Entry 2UXD (X-ray diffraction, 3.20 A resolution); this record covers chains A and N of the 23 polymer chains in the assembly.

# Chain A
Molecule: 16S ribosomal RNA
From: Thermus thermophilus
Sequence (1523 nucleotides; each row starts with the number of its first residue; note: 57 numbers in that range are skipped by the numbering (no residue carries them; nothing is unmodelled there); a row labelled like 76A-76B holds insertion residues (76A, then the next letters in order); numbering starts at 0):
     0 UUUG
    4A U
     5 UGGAGAGUUU GAUCCUGGCU CAGGGUGAAC GCUGGCGGCG UGCCUAAGAC AUGCAAGUCG
    65 UGCGGG
    73 C
    76 C
76A-76B GC
    77 GGGGUUUU
    88 ACUCCG
    95 UGGUC
   101 AGCGGCGGAC GGGUGAGUAA CGCGUGGGU
  129A G
   130 ACCUACCCGG AAGAGGGGGA CAACCCGGGG AAACUCGGGC UAAUCCCCCA UGUGGACCCG
   190 C
190A-190L CCCUUGGGGUGU
   191 GUCCAAAGGG CUUU
   216 GCCCGCUUCC GGAUGGGCCC GCGUCCCAUC AGCUAGUUGG UGGGGUAAUG GCCCACCAAG
   276 GCGACGACGG GUAGCCGGUC UGAGAGGAUG GCCGGCCACA GGGGCACUGA GACACGGGCC
   336 CCACUCCUAC GGGAGGCAGC AGUUAGGAAU CUUCCGCAAU GGGCGCAAGC CUGACGGAGC
   396 GACGCCGCUU GGAGGAAGAA GCCCUUCGGG GUGUAAACUC CUGA
   441 ACCCGGGACG AAACCCCCGA C
   474 G
474A-474B AG
   475 GGGACUGACG GUACCGGG
   494 GUA
  497D A
   498 UAGCGCCGGC CAACUCCGUG CCAGCAGCCG CGGUAAUACG GAGGGCGCGA GCGUUACCCG
   558 GAUUCACUGG GCGUAAAGGG CGUGUAGGCG GCCUGGGGCG UCCCAUGUGA AAGACCACGG
   618 CUCAACCGUG GGGGAGCGUG GGAUACGCUC AGGCUAGACG GUGGGAGAGG GUGGUGGAAU
   678 UCCCGGAGUA GCGGUGAAAU GCGCAGAUAC CGGGAGGAAC GCCGAUGGCG AAGGCAGCCA
   738 CCUGGUCCAC CCGUGACGCU GAGGCGCGAA AGCGUGGGGA GCAAACCGGA UUAGAUACCC
   798 GGGUAGUCCA CGCCCUAAAC GAUGCGCGCU AGGUCUCUGG GUCU
   848 CCUGGGGGCC GAAGCUAACG CGUUAAGCGC GCCGCCUGGG GAGUACGGCC GCAAGGCUGA
   908 AACUCAAAGG AAUUGACGGG GGCCCGCACA AGCGGUGGAG CAUGUGGUUU AAUUCGAAGC
   968 AACGCGAAGA ACCUUACCAG GCCUUGACAU GCUA
 1001A G
  1002 GGAAA
 1006A C
  1007 CCGGGUGAAA GCCUGGGGUG CCCC
1030A-1030D GCGA
  1031 GGGGAGCCCU AGCACAGGUG CUGCAUGGCC GUCGUCAGCU CGUGCCGUGA GGUGUUGGGU
  1091 UAAGUCCCGC AACGAGCGCA ACCCCCGCCG UUAGUUGCCA GCGGUUCGGC CGGGCACUCU
  1151 AACGGGACUG CCCGCG
  1168 A
 1168A A
  1169 A
  1171 GCGGGAGGAA GGAGGGGACG ACGUCUGGUC AGCAUGGCCC UUACGGCCUG GGCGACACAC
  1231 GUGCUACAAU GCCCACUACA AAGCGAUGCC ACCCGGCAAC GGGGAGCUAA UCGCAAAAAG
  1291 GUGGGCCCAG UUCGGAUUGG GGUCUGCAAC CCGACCCCAU GAAGCCGGAA UCGCUAGUAA
  1351 UCGCGGAUCA GCC
 1363A A
  1364 UGCCGCGGUG AAUACGUUCC CGGGCCUUGU ACACACCGCC CGUCACGCCA UGGGAGCGGG
  1424 CUCUACCCGA AGUCGCCGGG
  1446 AG
  1452 C
  1459 C
1459A-1459G UACGGGC
  1460 AGGCGCCGAG GGUAGGGCCC GUGACUGGGG CGAAGUCGUA ACAAGGUAGC UGUACCGGAA
  1520 GGUGCGGCUG GAUCAC
 1536C C
  1537 UCCUUUCU
Disordered / not traced: 0-3, 4A, 76A-76B, 95, 129A, 190A-190L, 441, 459, 474A-474B, 478, 497D, 1168A, 1459A-1459G, 1535, 1536C, 1537-1538
Bound ions: Mg2+ site 1: U12, G21; Mg2+ site 2 near G21 (its only coordinating residue here); Mg2+ site 3: G107, A325; Mg2+ site 4: C121, G124, U125, G236; Mg2+ site 5 near G126 (its only coordinating residue here); Mg2+ site 6: U182, G183; K+ site 1: G293, U304, G305; K+ site 2 near G297 (its only coordinating residue here); Mg2+ site 7 near G324 (its only coordinating residue here); Mg2+ site 8 near C352 (its only coordinating residue here); Mg2+ site 9 near G362 (its only coordinating residue here); Mg2+ site 10: A509, A510; 25 more Mg2+ sites not listed
Residues lining bound ligands: paromomycin (PAR): G1405, U1406, C1407, A1408, C1409, C1490, G1491, A1492, A1493, G1494, U1495, C1496

# Chain N
Name: Ribosomal protein S14
From: Thermus thermophilus
UniProtKB: Q5SHQ1 (RS14_THET8); residues 2-61 here correspond to UniProt positions 1-60 (UniProt number = residue number - 1)
Chain sequence (61 residues; numbered 1 to 61; the number before each row is that of its first residue):
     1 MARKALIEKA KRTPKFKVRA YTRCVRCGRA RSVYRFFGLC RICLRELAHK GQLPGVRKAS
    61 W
Disordered / not traced: 1
Bound ions: Zn2+: Cys24, Cys27, Cys40, Cys43

# Chain A / chain N interface
Residue-residue contacts (68):
  G973(A) with Arg41(N), hydrogen bond to the phosphate
  A974(A) with Arg29(N), salt bridge to the phosphate; Arg31(N), hydrogen bond to the base; Ser32(N), phosphate contact; Arg41(N), salt bridge to the phosphate
  A975(A) with Arg31(N), phosphate contact; Ser32(N), sugar contact
  G976(A) with Arg31(N), phosphate contact; Ser32(N), phosphate contact
  C979(A) with Val18(N), base contact; Arg19(N), hydrogen bond to the base
  C980(A) with Arg19(N), hydrogen bond to the sugar; Tyr21(N), sugar contact
  U981(A) with Leu6(N), phosphate contact; Tyr21(N), hydrogen bond to the phosphate; Arg23(N), phosphate contact; Ala30(N), sugar contact
  U982(A) with Arg3(N), sugar contact; Leu6(N), sugar contact; Arg23(N), salt bridge to the phosphate; Ala30(N), phosphate contact
  A983(A) with Arg3(N), hydrogen bond to the sugar; Leu6(N), phosphate contact
  A994(A) with Lys4(N), base contact; Ala5(N), base contact
  C995(A) with Lys4(N), hydrogen bond to the base
  A1015(A) with Lys15(N), phosphate contact
  A1016(A) with Lys15(N), phosphate contact
  G1047(A) with Lys4(N), salt bridge to the phosphate
  G1048(A) with Ala2(N), phosphate contact; Arg3(N), phosphate contact; Lys4(N), hydrogen bond to the phosphate
  U1049(A) with Ala2(N), hydrogen bond to the base; Arg3(N), hydrogen bond to the base
  C1059(A) with Arg45(N), hydrogen bond to the phosphate
  C1060(A) with Arg45(N), salt bridge to the phosphate
  C1114(A) with Arg57(N), hydrogen bond to the sugar; Ser60(N), hydrogen bond to the sugar
  C1115(A) with Trp61(N), sugar contact
  G1186(A) with Trp61(N), hydrogen bond to the base
  G1187(A) with Ser60(N), base contact; Trp61(N), hydrogen bond to the sugar
  A1188(A) with Lys58(N), hydrogen bond to the phosphate; Ser60(N), sugar contact
  C1189(A) with Lys58(N), salt bridge to the phosphate
  G1202(A) with Cys27(N), hydrogen bond to the sugar; Arg29(N), sugar contact; Ile42(N), base contact; Cys43(N), base contact; Glu46(N), hydrogen bond to the base
  C1203(A) with Ala2(N), phosphate contact
  G1216(A) with Arg3(N), phosphate contact; Ala5(N), phosphate contact
  C1217(A) with Ala5(N), phosphate contact
  U1219(A) with Arg19(N), salt bridge to the phosphate
  G1316(A) with Val18(N), phosphate contact
  C1317(A) with Phe16(N), stacking on the base; Lys17(N), hydrogen bond to the phosphate; Arg19(N), base contact
  U1358(A) with Val33(N), sugar contact; Tyr34(N), phosphate contact; Arg35(N), hydrogen bond to the phosphate
  C1359(A) with Thr22(N), phosphate contact; Arg35(N), salt bridge to the phosphate
  A1360(A) with Val18(N), base contact; Arg35(N), salt bridge to the phosphate
  G1368(A) with Trp61(N), phosphate contact
  C1369(A) with Trp61(N), hydrogen bond to the phosphate
Interface residues without a listed pair, chain A (40 interface residues in all): A977, A996, A1318, A1357
Interface residues without a listed pair, chain N (33 interface residues in all): Glu8, Arg26, Gly28

# Overview
40 residues of chain A face 33 of chain N across their interface, with 21 hydrogen bonds, 9 salt bridges and 1
aromatic stacking contact. Polar pairs include A974(A)-Arg31(N), C979(A)-Arg19(N) and C995(A)-Lys4(N). Chain A
binds paromomycin. U12(A) and G21(A) form the Mg2+ site 1.
Here chain A is 16S ribosomal RNA and chain N is Ribosomal protein S14, both from Thermus thermophilus. Entry
2UXD (Crystal structure of an extended tRNA anticodon stem loop in complex with its cognate mRNA CGGG ...) was
determined by X-ray diffraction together with 2UXB and 2UXC from the same study.
